Entry 8Z1Y (electron microscopy, 2.73 A resolution); this record covers chains B and D of the 5 polymer chains in the assembly.

[Chain B]
Molecule: Dipeptide transport system permease protein DppC
From: Escherichia coli K-12
UniProtKB: P0AEG1 (DPPC_ECOLI); residue numbers follow UniProt; this construct covers 1-300
Chain sequence (300 residues; numbered 1 to 300; the number before each row is that of its first residue):
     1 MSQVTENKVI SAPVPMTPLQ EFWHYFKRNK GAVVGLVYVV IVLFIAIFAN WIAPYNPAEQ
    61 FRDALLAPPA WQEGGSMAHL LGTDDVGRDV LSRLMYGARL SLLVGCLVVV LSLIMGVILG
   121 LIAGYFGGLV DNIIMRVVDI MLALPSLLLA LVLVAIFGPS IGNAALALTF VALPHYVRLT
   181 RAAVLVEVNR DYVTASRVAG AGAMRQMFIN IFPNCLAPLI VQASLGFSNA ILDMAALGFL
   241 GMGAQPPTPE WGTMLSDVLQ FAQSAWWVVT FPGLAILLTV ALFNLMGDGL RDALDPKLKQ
Not modelled in the structure: 1-10, 300
Differences from the reference sequence: conflict Ala281 (Leu in P0AEG1), Leu282 (Ala in P0AEG1)
Reported in the primary citation:
  - conformationally variable residues (helix shift): Asp191

[Chain D]
Molecule: Dipeptide transport ATP-binding protein DppF
From: Escherichia coli K-12
Notes: EC 7.4.2.9
UniProtKB: P37313 (DPPF_ECOLI); residue numbers follow UniProt; this construct covers 1-334
Chain sequence (334 residues; numbered 1 to 334; the number before each row is that of its first residue):
     1 MSTQEATLQQ PLLQAIDLKK HYPVKKGMFA PERLVKALDG VSFNLERGKT LAVVGESGCG
    61 KSTLGRLLTM IEMPTGGELY YQGQDLLKHD PQAQKLRRQK IQIVFQNPYG SLNPRKKVGQ
   121 ILEEPLLINT SLSKEQRREK ALSMMAKVGL KTEHYDRYPH MFSGGQRQRI AIARGLMLDP
   181 DVVIADQPVS ALDVSVRAQV LNLMMDLQQE LGLSYVFISH DLSVVEHIAD EVMVMYLGRC
   241 VEKGTKDQIF NNPRHPYTQA LLSATPRLNP DDRRERIKLS GELPSPLNPP PGCAFNARCR
   301 RRFGPCTQLQ PQLKDYGGQL VACFAVDQDE NPQR
Not modelled in the structure: 1-8, 331-334
Differences from the reference sequence: conflict Gln187 (Glu in P37313)
Ion coordination: 4Fe-4S cluster Fe: Cys293, Cys299, Cys306, Cys323
Residues lining bound ligands:
  - ATP-gamma-S (AGS; phosphothiophosphoric acid-adenylate ester), molecule 1: Tyr22, Pro23, Val24, Val35, Ala37, Glu56, Ser57, Gly58, Cys59, Gly60, Lys61, Ser62, Thr63, Arg66, Gln106, Gln187, His220, Pro286
  - ATP-gamma-S (AGS), molecule 2: His154, Arg157, His160, Met161, Phe162, Ser163, Gly164, Gly165, Gln166, Ala191
  - 4Fe-4S cluster (SF4): His255, Pro256, Cys293, Phe295, Asn296, Cys299, Arg301, Cys306, Pro311, Cys323, Phe324, Ala325
Curated features (UniProtKB/Swiss-Prot):
  - binding site (ATP): Gly55 to Ser62
Reported in the primary citation:
  - conformationally variable residues (domain motion): Ser190

[Chain B / chain D interface]
Residue-residue contacts - 45 pairs, chain B then chain D:
  Glu21(B) with Lys117(D), salt bridge; Tyr158(D), hydrogen bond
  Asp191(B) with Gly110(D); Ser111(D)
  Tyr192(B) with Gly110(D), hydrogen bond (backbone-backbone); Ser111(D); Leu112(D); Asn113(D)
  Thr194(B) with Ile71(D); Phe105(D)
  Ala195(B) with Phe105(D), hydrophobic; Ser111(D); Arg174(D)
  Ser196(B) with Glu124(D)
  Arg197(B) with Met70(D); Ile71(D), hydrogen bond (side chain-backbone); Arg98(D)
  Val198(B) with Thr69(D); Ile71(D), hydrophobic; Arg98(D), hydrogen bond (backbone-side chain); Gln102(D), hydrogen bond (backbone-side chain); Ile103(D), hydrophobic
  Ala199(B) with Asn129(D), hydrogen bond (backbone-side chain)
  Gly200(B) with Arg98(D); Ile128(D)
  Ala201(B) with Ile128(D)
  Arg205(B) with Glu124(D), salt bridge; Leu127(D); Ile128(D)
  Ile209(B) with Lys116(D), hydrogen bond (backbone-side chain)
  Asn210(B) with Asn113(D), hydrogen bond (backbone-side chain); Lys116(D); Glu124(D), hydrogen bond
  Pro213(B) with Arg115(D), hydrogen bond (backbone-side chain)
  Asn214(B) with Asn113(D), hydrogen bond; Pro114(D); Arg115(D)
  Leu294(B) with Arg115(D)
  Pro296(B) with Pro114(D); Arg115(D); Tyr158(D), hydrophobic; His160(D), hydrogen bond (backbone-side chain)
  Lys297(B) with His160(D)
  Lys299(B) with Tyr158(D); Met161(D)
Interface residues without a listed pair, chain D (26 interface residues in all): Ile101, Tyr109, Pro125

[In short]
Chain B and chain D form an interface of 20 and 26 residues respectively, with 12 hydrogen bonds and 2 salt
bridges. Polar pairs include Glu21(B)-Lys117(D), Arg205(B)-Glu124(D) and Glu21(B)-Tyr158(D). Bound to chain D:
ATP-gamma-S and 4Fe-4S cluster. Curated annotation (UniProt) lists 8 ATP-binding residues on chain D. The
paper reports conformational variability at Asp191(B) and Ser190(D).
Here chain B is Dipeptide transport system permease protein DppC and chain D is Dipeptide transport
ATP-binding protein DppF, both from Escherichia coli K-12. Entry 8Z1Y (Cryo-EM structure of Escherichia coli
DppABCDF in the pre-catalytic state) was determined by electron microscopy together with 8Z1V, 8Z1W and 8Z1X
from the same study.
